5L1B - chains A and D of the 4 polymer chains in the assembly; structure by X-ray diffraction, 4.00 A resolution.

[Chain A]
Name: Glutamate receptor 2
From: Rattus norvegicus
Notes: fragment: with deletions of 397-398, 402-405, 566-587
UniProt: P19491 (GRIA2_RAT); aligned in 2 segments with insertions or deletions, so no single offset holds: 10-544 ~ UniProt 25-565; 567-826 ~ UniProt 588-847
Amino-acid sequence (803 residues; each row starts with the number of its first residue; note: 19 numbers in that range are skipped by the numbering (no residue carries them; nothing is unmodelled there)):
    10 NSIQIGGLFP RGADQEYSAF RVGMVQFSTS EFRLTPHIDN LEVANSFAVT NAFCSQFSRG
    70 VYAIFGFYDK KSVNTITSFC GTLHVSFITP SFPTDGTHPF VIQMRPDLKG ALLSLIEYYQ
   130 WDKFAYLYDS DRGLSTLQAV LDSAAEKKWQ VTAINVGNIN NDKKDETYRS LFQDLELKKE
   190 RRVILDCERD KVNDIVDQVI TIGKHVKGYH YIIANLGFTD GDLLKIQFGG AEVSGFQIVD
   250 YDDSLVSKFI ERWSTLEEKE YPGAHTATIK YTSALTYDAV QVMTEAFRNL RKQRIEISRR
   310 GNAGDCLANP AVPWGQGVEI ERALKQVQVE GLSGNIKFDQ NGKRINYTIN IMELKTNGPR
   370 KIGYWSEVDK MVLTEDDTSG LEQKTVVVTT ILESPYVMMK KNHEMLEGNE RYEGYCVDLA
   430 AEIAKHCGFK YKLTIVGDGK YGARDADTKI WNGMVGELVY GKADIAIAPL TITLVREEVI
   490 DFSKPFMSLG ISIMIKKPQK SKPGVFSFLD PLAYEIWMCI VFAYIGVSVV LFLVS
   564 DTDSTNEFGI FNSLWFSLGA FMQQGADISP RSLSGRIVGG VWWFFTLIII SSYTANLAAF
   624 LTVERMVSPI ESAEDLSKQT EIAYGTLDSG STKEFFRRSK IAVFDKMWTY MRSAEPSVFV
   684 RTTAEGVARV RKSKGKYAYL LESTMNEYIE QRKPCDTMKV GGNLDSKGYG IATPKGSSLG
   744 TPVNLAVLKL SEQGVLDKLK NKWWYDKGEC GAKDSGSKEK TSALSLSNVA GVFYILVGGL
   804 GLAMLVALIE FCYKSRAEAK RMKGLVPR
Not modelled in the structure: 564-572, 818-831
Sequence notes: engineered mutation E241 (Asn256 in P19491), L382 (Val397 in P19491), E384 (Gly405 in P19491), D385 (Asn406 in P19491), Q392 (Asn413 in P19491), A589 (Cys610 in P19491), T744 (Asn765 in P19491), P745 (Ala766 in P19491), S754 (Asn775 in P19491), V758 (Leu779 in P19491), A775 (Ser796 in P19491), K776 (Gly797 in P19491), D777 (Gly798 in P19491), S778 (Gly799 in P19491), G779 (Asp800 in P19491); linker (564-566); expression tag (827-831)
Disulfides: C63-C315, C718-C773
Glycans and other covalent adducts: N-acetylglucosamine (NAG) linked to N355; covalent link F515-F517

[Chain D]
Name: Glutamate receptor 2
From: Rattus norvegicus
Notes: fragment: with deletions of 397-398, 402-405, 566-587
UniProt: P19491 (GRIA2_RAT); aligned in 2 segments with insertions or deletions, so no single offset holds: 10-544 ~ UniProt 25-565; 567-826 ~ UniProt 588-847
Amino-acid sequence (803 residues; numbered 10 to 831; 19 numbers in that range are skipped by the numbering (no residue carries them; nothing is unmodelled there); the number before each row is that of its first residue):
    10 NSIQIGGLFP RGADQEYSAF RVGMVQFSTS EFRLTPHIDN LEVANSFAVT NAFCSQFSRG
    70 VYAIFGFYDK KSVNTITSFC GTLHVSFITP SFPTDGTHPF VIQMRPDLKG ALLSLIEYYQ
   130 WDKFAYLYDS DRGLSTLQAV LDSAAEKKWQ VTAINVGNIN NDKKDETYRS LFQDLELKKE
   190 RRVILDCERD KVNDIVDQVI TIGKHVKGYH YIIANLGFTD GDLLKIQFGG AEVSGFQIVD
   250 YDDSLVSKFI ERWSTLEEKE YPGAHTATIK YTSALTYDAV QVMTEAFRNL RKQRIEISRR
   310 GNAGDCLANP AVPWGQGVEI ERALKQVQVE GLSGNIKFDQ NGKRINYTIN IMELKTNGPR
   370 KIGYWSEVDK MVLTEDDTSG LEQKTVVVTT ILESPYVMMK KNHEMLEGNE RYEGYCVDLA
   430 AEIAKHCGFK YKLTIVGDGK YGARDADTKI WNGMVGELVY GKADIAIAPL TITLVREEVI
   490 DFSKPFMSLG ISIMIKKPQK SKPGVFSFLD PLAYEIWMCI VFAYIGVSVV LFLVSDTD
   567 STNEFGIFNS LWFSLGAFMQ QGADISPRSL SGRIVGGVWW FFTLIIISSY TANLAAFLTV
   627 ERMVSPIESA EDLSKQTEIA YGTLDSGSTK EFFRRSKIAV FDKMWTYMRS AEPSVFVRTT
   687 AEGVARVRKS KGKYAYLLES TMNEYIEQRK PCDTMKVGGN LDSKGYGIAT PKGSSLGTPV
   747 NLAVLKLSEQ GVLDKLKNKW WYDKGECGAK DSGSKEKTSA LSLSNVAGVF YILVGGLGLA
   807 MLVALIEFCY KSRAEAKRMK GLVPR
Not modelled in the structure: 567-572, 818-831
Sequence notes: engineered mutation E241 (Asn256 in P19491), L382 (Val397 in P19491), E384 (Gly405 in P19491), D385 (Asn406 in P19491), Q392 (Asn413 in P19491), A589 (Cys610 in P19491), T744 (Asn765 in P19491), P745 (Ala766 in P19491), S754 (Asn775 in P19491), V758 (Leu779 in P19491), A775 (Ser796 in P19491), K776 (Gly797 in P19491), D777 (Gly798 in P19491), S778 (Gly799 in P19491), G779 (Asp800 in P19491); linker (545-547); expression tag (827-831)
Disulfides: C63-C315, C718-C773
Glycans and other covalent adducts: N-acetylglucosamine (NAG) linked to N355

[How chain A and chain D interact]
Residue-residue contacts (93):
  T482(A) - L751(D)
  T482(A) - E755(D)
  L483(A) - L748(D)
  L483(A) - L751(D)  hydrophobic
  L483(A) - K752(D)
  L483(A) - E755(D)  hydrogen bond (backbone-side chain)
  E486(A) - K493(D)  salt bridge
  E486(A) - L748(D)
  E486(A) - L751(D)
  F491(A) - K493(D)  hydrogen bond (backbone-side chain)
  S492(A) - K493(D)
  K493(A) - E486(D)  salt bridge
  K493(A) - F491(D)  hydrogen bond (side chain-backbone)
  K493(A) - S492(D)
  P494(A) - P494(D)  hydrophobic
  S497(A) - S729(D)  hydrogen bond
  F517(A) - F607(D)  hydrophobic
  F517(A) - I611(D)  hydrophobic
  F574(A) - L596(D)
  W578(A) - R594(D)
  W578(A) - S595(D)
  W578(A) - L596(D)  hydrophobic
  F579(A) - R594(D)
  F579(A) - L596(D)
  L581(A) - R599(D)
  L581(A) - I600(D)  hydrophobic
  F584(A) - W606(D)  hydrophobic
  M585(A) - Q587(D)
  M585(A) - G588(D)
  M585(A) - A589(D)  hydrophobic
  M585(A) - R599(D)
  M585(A) - G602(D)
  M585(A) - G603(D)  hydrogen bond (side chain-backbone)
  M585(A) - W606(D)
  Q586(A) - Q587(D)
  I613(A) - L610(D)  hydrophobic
  T617(A) - S614(D)  hydrogen bond
  T617(A) - A618(D)
  A621(A) - A618(D)  hydrophobic
  T625(A) - A622(D)
  R661(A) - E755(D)  hydrogen bond (side chain-backbone)
  K663(A) - Q756(D)
  I664(A) - K761(D)
  D728(A) - D760(D)
  S729(A) - S497(D)  hydrogen bond
  N747(A) - E486(D)
  L748(A) - L483(D)
  L748(A) - E486(D)
  L751(A) - T482(D)
  L751(A) - L483(D)  hydrophobic
  L751(A) - E486(D)
  K752(A) - L483(D)
  S754(A) - S729(D)
  E755(A) - T482(D)
  E755(A) - L483(D)  hydrogen bond (side chain-backbone)
  E755(A) - R661(D)  hydrogen bond (backbone-side chain)
  Q756(A) - K663(D)
  K781(A) - E637(D)
  K781(A) - D638(D)
  L787(A) - P520(D)
  L787(A) - L521(D)  hydrophobic
  L787(A) - A522(D)
  L787(A) - N619(D)
  S788(A) - I525(D)
  L789(A) - E524(D)
  L789(A) - I525(D)  hydrophobic
  V792(A) - I525(D)  hydrophobic
  V795(A) - F608(D)
  V795(A) - I611(D)  hydrophobic
  F796(A) - C528(D)
  F796(A) - I529(D)
  F796(A) - F608(D)  hydrophobic
  I798(A) - V604(D)
  L799(A) - A532(D)  hydrophobic
  L799(A) - V604(D)  hydrophobic
  L799(A) - W605(D)  hydrophobic
  L799(A) - F608(D)  hydrophobic
  G802(A) - V604(D)
  L803(A) - G535(D)
  L803(A) - V536(D)  hydrophobic
  L803(A) - V539(D)  hydrophobic
  L803(A) - V601(D)  hydrophobic
  A806(A) - I600(D)  hydrophobic
  A806(A) - V601(D)  hydrophobic
  M807(A) - V539(D)  hydrophobic
  M807(A) - L542(D)  hydrophobic
  V809(A) - S597(D)  hydrogen bond (backbone-side chain)
  V809(A) - I600(D)  hydrophobic
  A810(A) - S597(D)
  E813(A) - S597(D)
  F814(A) - L542(D)
  F814(A) - T546(D)
  F814(A) - D547(D)
Interface residues without a listed pair, chain A (63 interface residues in all): I481, W526, L577, G582, Q587, T609, Y616, L620, L624, G757, D760, K761, D777, L805
Interface residues without a listed pair, chain D (67 interface residues in all): I481, V543, I612, T617, E634, I664, D728, N747, S754, V758

[Summary]
63 residues of chain A face 67 of chain D across their interface, with 11 hydrogen bonds and 2 salt bridges.
Among the polar pairs are E486(A)-K493(D), L483(A)-E755(D) and F491(A)-K493(D). N-acetylglucosamine is
covalently linked to N355(A). N-acetylglucosamine is covalently linked to N355(D).
Both chains are Glutamate receptor 2 (Rattus norvegicus). Entry 5L1B (AMPA subtype ionotropic glutamate
receptor GluA2 in Apo state) was determined by X-ray diffraction, deposited together with 5L1E, 5L1F, 5L1G and
5L1H.
